3K8Z - chains A and C of the 6 polymer chains in the assembly; structure by X-ray diffraction, 2.40 A resolution.

== Chain A (and C) ==
Molecule: NAD-specific glutamate dehydrogenase
Source organism: Bacillus subtilis
Notes: EC 1.4.1.2; engineered mutation(s): UNP residues V94 K95 A96 deletion; chain C of this document is another copy of the same molecule, construct and numbering; everything in this record applies to it too
Reference sequence: P50735 (GUDB_BACSU); aligned to UniProt positions 1-423 over residues 1-423 (the alignment contains insertions or deletions, so no single offset holds)
Chain sequence (423 residues; row label = number of the first residue in the row):
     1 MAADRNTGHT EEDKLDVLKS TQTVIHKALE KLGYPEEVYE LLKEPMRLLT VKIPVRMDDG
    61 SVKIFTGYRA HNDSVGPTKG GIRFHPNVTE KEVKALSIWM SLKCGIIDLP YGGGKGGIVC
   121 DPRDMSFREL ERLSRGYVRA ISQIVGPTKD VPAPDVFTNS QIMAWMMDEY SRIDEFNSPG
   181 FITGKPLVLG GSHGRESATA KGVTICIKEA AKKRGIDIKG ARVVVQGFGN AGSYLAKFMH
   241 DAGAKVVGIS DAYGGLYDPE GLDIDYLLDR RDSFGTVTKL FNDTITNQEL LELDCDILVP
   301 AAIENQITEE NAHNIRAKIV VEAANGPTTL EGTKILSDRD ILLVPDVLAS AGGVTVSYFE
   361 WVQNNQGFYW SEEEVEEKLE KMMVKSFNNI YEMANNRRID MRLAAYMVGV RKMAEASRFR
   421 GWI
Disordered / not traced: 1-16, 266-294 (chain C: 1-16)

== How chain A and chain C interact ==
Residue-residue contacts (44):
  Glu37(A) - Val62(C)
  Glu40(A) - Ile64(C)
  Leu41(A) - Pro54(C)  hydrophobic
  Leu41(A) - Ile64(C)  hydrophobic
  Glu44(A) - Lys52(C)
  Pro45(A) - Lys52(C)
  Met46(A) - Val51(C)
  Met46(A) - Lys52(C)  hydrogen bond (backbone-backbone)
  Arg47(A) - Leu49(C)
  Arg47(A) - Thr50(C)
  Arg47(A) - Arg139(C)
  Arg47(A) - Ala140(C)  hydrogen bond (side chain-backbone)
  Arg47(A) - Gln143(C)
  Leu48(A) - Leu48(C)
  Leu48(A) - Leu49(C)
  Leu48(A) - Thr50(C)  hydrogen bond (backbone-backbone)
  Leu49(A) - Arg47(C)
  Leu49(A) - Leu48(C)
  Thr50(A) - Met46(C)
  Thr50(A) - Arg47(C)
  Thr50(A) - Leu48(C)  hydrogen bond (backbone-backbone)
  Val51(A) - Met46(C)
  Val51(A) - Arg47(C)
  Lys52(A) - Glu44(C)  salt bridge
  Lys52(A) - Pro45(C)
  Lys52(A) - Met46(C)  hydrogen bond (backbone-backbone)
  Pro54(A) - Leu41(C)  hydrophobic
  Pro54(A) - Trp422(C)
  Arg56(A) - Gly421(C)  hydrogen bond (side chain-backbone)
  Ser61(A) - Glu37(C)
  Val62(A) - Glu37(C)  hydrogen bond (backbone-side chain)
  Val62(A) - Trp422(C)
  Ile64(A) - Leu41(C)  hydrophobic
  Ala140(A) - Arg47(C)
  Gln143(A) - Gln143(C)  hydrogen bond (side chain-backbone)
  Gln143(A) - Ile144(C)
  Gln143(A) - Lys149(C)
  Ile144(A) - Gln143(C)
  Ile144(A) - Ile144(C)  hydrophobic
  Lys149(A) - Gln143(C)  hydrogen bond
  Gly421(A) - Arg56(C)  hydrogen bond (backbone-side chain)
  Trp422(A) - Pro54(C)
  Trp422(A) - Val62(C)
  Ile423(A) - Val62(C)  hydrophobic
Also at the interface, not in a pair above, chain A (25 interface residues in all): Glu90
Also at the interface, not in a pair above, chain C (26 interface residues in all): Glu40, Ser61, Glu90, Ile423

== Overview ==
Chain A and chain C form an interface of 25 and 26 residues respectively; the contacts include 10 hydrogen
bonds and 1 salt bridge. Polar contacts include Lys52(A)-Glu44(C), Arg47(A)-Ala140(C) and Arg56(A)-Gly421(C).
Chain A and chain C are both NAD-specific glutamate dehydrogenase (Bacillus subtilis); the structure, Crystal
Structure of Gudb1 a decryptified secondary glutamate dehydrogenase from B. subtilis, was determined by X-ray
diffraction (same publication as 3K92).
